PDB entry 8RJ3 | electron microscopy, 3.20 A resolution | chains B and C of the 10 polymer chains in the assembly

== Chain B (and C) ==
Name: DNA repair protein RAD52 homolog
From: Homo sapiens
Notes: chain C of this document is another copy of the same molecule, construct and numbering; everything in this record applies to it too
UniProt: P43351 (RAD52_HUMAN); residues 1-418 here = UniProt positions 1-418
Amino-acid sequence (418 residues; row label = number of the first residue in the row):
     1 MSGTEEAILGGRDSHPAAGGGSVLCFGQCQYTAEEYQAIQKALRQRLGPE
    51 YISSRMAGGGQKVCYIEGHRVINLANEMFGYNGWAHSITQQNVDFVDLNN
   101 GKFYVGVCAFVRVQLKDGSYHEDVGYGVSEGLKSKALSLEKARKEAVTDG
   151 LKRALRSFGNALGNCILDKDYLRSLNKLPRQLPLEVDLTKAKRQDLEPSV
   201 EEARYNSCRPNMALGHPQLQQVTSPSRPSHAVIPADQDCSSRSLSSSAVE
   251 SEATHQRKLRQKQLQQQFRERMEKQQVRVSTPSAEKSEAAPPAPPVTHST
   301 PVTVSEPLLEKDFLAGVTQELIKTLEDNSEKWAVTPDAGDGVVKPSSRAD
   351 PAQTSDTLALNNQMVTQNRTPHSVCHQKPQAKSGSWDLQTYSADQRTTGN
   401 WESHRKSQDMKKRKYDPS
Not modelled in the structure: 1-32, 46-67, 163-418 (chain C: 1-24, 49-64, 163-418)

== How chain B and chain C interact ==
Residue-residue contacts (43; chain B residue first):
  Tyr36(B) - Tyr81(C)  hydrophobic
  Tyr36(B) - Asn82(C)
  Ile39(B) - Tyr81(C)
  Gln40(B) - Tyr81(C)
  Leu43(B) - Tyr81(C)  hydrophobic
  Asp94(B) - Leu139(C)
  Asp94(B) - Arg143(C)  salt bridge
  Phe95(B) - Lys135(C)
  Phe95(B) - Ala136(C)
  Phe95(B) - Leu139(C)  hydrophobic
  Asp97(B) - Lys135(C)  salt bridge
  Cys108(B) - Arg143(C)
  Phe110(B) - Gln91(C)
  Leu115(B) - Tyr81(C)  hydrophobic
  Asp117(B) - Cys25(C)
  Asp117(B) - Phe26(C)  hydrogen bond (backbone-backbone)
  Asp117(B) - Asn82(C)  hydrogen bond
  Gly118(B) - Phe26(C)
  Ser119(B) - Asn82(C)  hydrogen bond
  Tyr120(B) - Trp84(C)
  Tyr120(B) - Ala85(C)
  Tyr120(B) - Ser87(C)  hydrogen bond
  Tyr120(B) - Arg112(C)
  His121(B) - Trp84(C)
  His121(B) - His86(C)
  Glu122(B) - His86(C)  hydrogen bond (backbone-backbone)
  Glu122(B) - Ser87(C)  hydrogen bond
  Glu122(B) - Ile88(C)  hydrogen bond (side chain-backbone)
  Asp123(B) - Ile88(C)
  Val124(B) - Arg143(C)
  Val124(B) - Lys144(C)
  Tyr126(B) - Ala136(C)
  Tyr126(B) - Leu139(C)
  Tyr126(B) - Glu140(C)
  Tyr126(B) - Arg143(C)
  Val128(B) - Ala136(C)  hydrophobic
  Asp149(B) - Lys144(C)  salt bridge
  Arg153(B) - Lys144(C)
  Arg156(B) - His69(C)  hydrogen bond
  Ser157(B) - Ile72(C)
  Phe158(B) - Asn76(C)  hydrogen bond (backbone-side chain)
  Gly159(B) - Asn76(C)
  Asn160(B) - Asn73(C)  hydrogen bond
Other interface residues (no listed pair), chain B (29 interface residues in all): Gly127, Glu130
Other interface residues (no listed pair), chain C (25 interface residues in all): Lys116, Ser134, Val147, Thr148

== Overview ==
The interface between chain B and chain C involves 29 residues on one side and 25 on the other; the contacts
include 10 hydrogen bonds and 3 salt bridges. Polar pairs include Asp94(B)-Arg143(C), Asp97(B)-Lys135(C) and
Asp149(B)-Lys144(C).
Chain B and chain C are both DNA repair protein RAD52 homolog (Homo sapiens); the structure, Human RAD52 open
ring conformation, was determined by electron microscopy together with 8RIL, 8RJW and 8RK2 from the same
study.
